Entry 8BW0 (electron microscopy, 3.11 A resolution); this record covers chains H and L of the 3 polymer chains in the assembly.

Chain H:
Molecule: Tusamitamab Fab heavy Chain
Source organism: Mus sp
Notes: antibody fragment or engineered binder
Amino-acid sequence (234 residues; row label = number of the first residue in the row):
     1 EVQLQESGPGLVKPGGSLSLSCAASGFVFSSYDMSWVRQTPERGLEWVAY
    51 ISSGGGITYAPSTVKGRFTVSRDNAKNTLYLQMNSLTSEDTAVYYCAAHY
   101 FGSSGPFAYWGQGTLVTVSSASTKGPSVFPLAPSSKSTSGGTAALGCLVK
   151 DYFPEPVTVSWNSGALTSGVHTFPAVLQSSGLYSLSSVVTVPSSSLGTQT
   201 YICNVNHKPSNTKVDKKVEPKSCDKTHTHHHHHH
Not modelled in the structure: 1, 119-234
Disulfides: Cys22-Cys96
What the authors report for this chain:
  - binding site for alpha-D-mannopyranose: Gly56
  - mutagenesis - Y50A: decreased binding to hCEACAM5
  - mutagenesis - Y50A: decreased binding to Carcinoembryonic antigen-related cell adhesion molecule 5
  - mutagenesis - G26A, F29A, S30A, S53A: unchanged binding to Carcinoembryonic antigen-related cell adhesion molecule 5

Chain L:
Molecule: Tusamitamab Light Chain
Source organism: Mus sp
Amino-acid sequence (214 residues; numbered 1 to 214; the number before each row is that of its first residue):
     1 DIQMTQSPASLSASVGDRVTITCRASENIFSYLAWYQQKPGKSPKLLVYN
    51 TRTLAEGVPSRFSGSGSGTDFSLTISSLQPEDFATYYCQHHYGTPFTFGS
   101 GTKLEIKRTVAAPSVFIFPPSDEQLKSGTASVVCLLNNFYPREAKVQWKV
   151 DNALQSGNSQESVTEQDSKDSTYSLSSTLTLSKADYEKHKVYACEVTHQG
   201 LSSPVTKSFNRGEC
Not modelled in the structure: 105-214
Disulfides: Cys23-Cys88
What the authors report for this chain:
  - mutagenesis - P95A: decreased binding to hCEACAM5
  - mutagenesis - P95A: decreased binding to Carcinoembryonic antigen-related cell adhesion molecule 5
  - mutagenesis - S31A: unchanged binding to Carcinoembryonic antigen-related cell adhesion molecule 5

Interface between chain H and chain L:
Residue-residue contacts - 29 pairs, chain H then chain L:
  Val37(H) with Phe98(L), hydrophobic
  Gln39(H) with Gln38(L), hydrogen bond; Tyr87(L)
  Leu45(H) with Tyr87(L), hydrophobic; Phe98(L), hydrophobic
  Trp47(H) with Thr94(L); Pro95(L), hydrophobic; Phe96(L)
  Tyr59(H) with Thr94(L)
  Ser62(H) with Asp1(L), hydrogen bond
  His99(H) with Phe96(L)
  Ser103(H) with Phe96(L)
  Ser104(H) with Tyr32(L); His91(L), hydrogen bond (backbone-side chain); Tyr92(L)
  Gly105(H) with His91(L), hydrogen bond (backbone-side chain)
  Pro106(H) with Tyr36(L); Leu46(L), hydrophobic; Tyr49(L), hydrophobic; His91(L)
  Phe107(H) with Tyr36(L), hydrogen bond (backbone-side chain); Leu46(L); Gln89(L); Phe96(L), hydrophobic
  Ala108(H) with Leu46(L), hydrophobic
  Trp110(H) with Tyr36(L); Pro44(L); Phe98(L), hydrophobic
  Gly111(H) with Ser43(L)
Interface residues without a listed pair, chain H (19 interface residues in all): Glu46, Tyr95, Tyr100, Phe101
Interface residues without a listed pair, chain L (18 interface residues in all): Ala34, Asn50

Overview:
19 residues of chain H face 18 of chain L across their interface; the contacts include 5 hydrogen bonds. Among
the polar pairs are Gln39(H)-Gln38(L), Ser62(H)-Asp1(L) and Ser104(H)-His91(L). From the paper: a binding site
for alpha-D-mannopyranose at Gly56(H); Y50A of chain H reduces binding to hCEACAM5; 7 substitutions were
tested in all.
Here chain H is Tusamitamab Fab heavy Chain and chain L is Tusamitamab Light Chain, both from Mus sp. Entry
8BW0 (Structure of CEACAM5 A3-B3 domain in Complex with Tusamitamab Fab) was determined by electron
microscopy.
